PDB entry 8WS7 | electron microscopy, 3.26 A resolution | chains A and C of the 4 polymer chains in the assembly

Chain A:
Name: Cas12-1
Source organism: unclassified sequences
Sequence (737 residues; row label = number of the first residue in the row):
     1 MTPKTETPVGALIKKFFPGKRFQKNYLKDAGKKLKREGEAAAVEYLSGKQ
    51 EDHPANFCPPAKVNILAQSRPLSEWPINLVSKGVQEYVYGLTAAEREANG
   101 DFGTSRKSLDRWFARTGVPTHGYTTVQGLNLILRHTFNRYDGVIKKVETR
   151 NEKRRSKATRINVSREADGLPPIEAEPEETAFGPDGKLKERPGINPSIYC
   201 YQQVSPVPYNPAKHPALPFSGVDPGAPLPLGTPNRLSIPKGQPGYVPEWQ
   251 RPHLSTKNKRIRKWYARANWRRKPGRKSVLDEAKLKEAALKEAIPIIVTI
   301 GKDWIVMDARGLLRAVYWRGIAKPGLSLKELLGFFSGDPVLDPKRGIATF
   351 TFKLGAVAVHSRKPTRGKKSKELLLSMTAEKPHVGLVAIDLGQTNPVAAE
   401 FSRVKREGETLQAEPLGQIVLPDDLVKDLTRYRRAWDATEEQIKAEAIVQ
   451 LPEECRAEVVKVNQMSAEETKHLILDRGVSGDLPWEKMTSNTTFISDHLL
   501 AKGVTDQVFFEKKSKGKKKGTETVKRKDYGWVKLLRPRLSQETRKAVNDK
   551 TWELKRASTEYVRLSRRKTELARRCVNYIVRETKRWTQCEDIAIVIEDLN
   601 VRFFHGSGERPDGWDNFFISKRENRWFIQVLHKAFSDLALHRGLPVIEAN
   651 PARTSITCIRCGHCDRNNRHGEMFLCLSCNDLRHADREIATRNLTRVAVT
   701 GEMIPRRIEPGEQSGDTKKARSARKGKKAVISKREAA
Unresolved in the structure: 1-57, 159-176, 355-737

Chain C:
Molecule: TS
Source organism: unclassified sequences
Sequence (42 nucleotides; each row starts with the number of its first residue; numbers below 1 keep their minus sign (DC-32 is residue -32)):
   -32 CTGCCCTTGCAAGAAGTCGTCGACGTAGGGGAGAATTGGCCA
Unresolved in the structure: -32 to -11, 7-9

Interface between chain A and chain C:
Contacting residue pairs (27):
  Gln127(A) with DA1(C), hydrogen bond to the base; DA2(C), base contact
  Arg134(A) with DA-1(C), salt bridge to the phosphate
  His135(A) with DG-2(C), hydrogen bond to the phosphate; DA-1(C), salt bridge to the phosphate
  Asn138(A) with DG-3(C), phosphate contact; DG-2(C), phosphate contact
  Arg139(A) with DG-3(C), sugar contact
  Gly142(A) with DG-4(C), sugar contact
  Lys145(A) with DG-4(C), hydrogen bond to the phosphate; DG-3(C), salt bridge to the phosphate
  Lys146(A) with DG-5(C), base contact; DG-4(C), sugar contact
  Thr149(A) with DG-4(C), hydrogen bond to the phosphate
  Asn195(A) with DG-3(C), base contact
  Tyr199(A) with DG-2(C), hydrogen bond to the sugar; DA-1(C), sugar contact
  Gln202(A) with DA1(C), base contact; DA2(C), hydrogen bond to the base; DT3(C), base contact
  Ser336(A) with DG0(C), hydrogen bond to the phosphate; DA1(C), phosphate contact
  Gly337(A) with DA1(C), hydrogen bond to the phosphate
  Asp338(A) with DG0(C), sugar contact
  Val340(A) with DA-1(C), sugar contact
  Thr351(A) with DG0(C), phosphate contact
  Lys353(A) with DA1(C), phosphate contact

In short:
18 residues of chain A face 9 of chain C across their interface; the contacts include 8 hydrogen bonds and 3
salt bridges. Polar pairs include Gln127(A)-DA1(C), Gln202(A)-DA2(C) and Tyr199(A)-DG-2(C).
Here chain A is Cas12-1 and chain C is TS, both from unclassified sequences. Entry 8WS7 (Cryo-EM mini
structure of Cas12-1 with 10 nt complementary heteroduplex) was determined by electron microscopy.
